PDB entry 6Q7U | X-ray diffraction, 3.14 A resolution | chain A

== Chain A ==
Protein: Transcriptional regulator MvfR
Organism: Pseudomonas aeruginosa PAO1
UniProtKB: Q9I4X0 (Q9I4X0_PSEAE); numbering as in UniProt (aligned over 91-319)
Chain sequence (229 residues; each row starts with the number of its first residue):
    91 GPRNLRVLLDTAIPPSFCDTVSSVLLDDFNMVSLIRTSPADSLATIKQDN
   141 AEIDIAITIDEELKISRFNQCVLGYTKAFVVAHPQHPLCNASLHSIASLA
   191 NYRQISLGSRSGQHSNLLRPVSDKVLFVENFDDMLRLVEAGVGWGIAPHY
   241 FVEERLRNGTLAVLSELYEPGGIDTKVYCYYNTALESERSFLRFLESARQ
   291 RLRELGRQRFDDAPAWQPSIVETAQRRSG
Not modelled in the structure: 91-92, 297-319
Small-molecule neighbours: 2-heptyl-1H-quinolin-4-one (HLH): Ile149, Leu153, Ala168, Val170, Leu207, Leu208, Phe221, Ile236, Tyr258, Ile263, Thr265

== Summary ==
Chain A binds 2-heptyl-1H-quinolin-4-one.
Chain A is Transcriptional regulator MvfR (Pseudomonas aeruginosa PAO1); the structure, Crystal structure of
PqsR (MvfR) ligand-binding domain in complex with HHQ, was determined by X-ray diffraction together with 6Q7V
and 6Q7W from the same study.
